PDB entry 2GV5 | X-ray diffraction, 3.00 A resolution | chains A and B of the 3 polymer chains in the assembly

# Chain A (and B)
Molecule: Cell division control protein 31
Organism: Saccharomyces cerevisiae
Notes: chain B of this document is another copy of the same molecule, construct and numbering; everything in this record applies to it too
Reference sequence: P06704 (CDC31_YEAST); residue numbers follow UniProt; this construct covers 1-161
Amino-acid sequence (161 residues; numbered 1 to 161; the number before each row is that of its first residue):
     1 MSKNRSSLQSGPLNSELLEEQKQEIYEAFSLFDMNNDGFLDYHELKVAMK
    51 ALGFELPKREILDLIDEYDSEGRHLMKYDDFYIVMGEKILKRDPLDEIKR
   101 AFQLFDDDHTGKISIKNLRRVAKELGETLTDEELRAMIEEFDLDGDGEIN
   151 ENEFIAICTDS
Disordered / not traced: 1-12 (chain B: 1-13)
Modified residues: Mse1 (selenomethionine); Mse34, Mse49, Mse76, Mse85, Mse137 (selenomethionine; parent Met)
Construct notes: modified residue (1, 34, 49, 76, 85, 137)
UniProt features mapped onto this chain:
  - binding site (Ca(2+)): D33, N35, D37, E44, D142, D144, D146, E148, E153
  - modified residue: T130 (Phosphothreonine)
What the authors report for this chain:
  - conformationally variable residues (order/disorder transition): S2 to P12
  - self-association interface (contacts with another copy of this molecule); pairs are residue here / residue on that copy: H43-E140 (salt bridge), K58-E139 (hydrogen bond), K58-D142 (hydrogen bond), L62-L143 (hydrophobic contact), F141-H43 (hydrophobic contact)
  - mutagenesis - F141A: abolished growth (citing earlier work)
  - mutagenesis - D142A: decreased growth (citing earlier work)
  - mutagenesis - H43A: decreased growth
  - mutagenesis - H43A/K46A, H43A/K58A: abolished growth

# Chain A / chain B interface
Contacting residue pairs (8):
  E139(A) with K58(B), salt bridge
  E140(A) with Y42(B); H43(B), salt bridge; K46(B), salt bridge
  F141(A) with H43(B)
  D142(A) with K58(B), salt bridge
  L143(A) with L62(B)
  S161(A) with R73(B)
Other interface residues (no listed pair), chain A (7 interface residues in all): D160
Other interface residues (no listed pair), chain B (7 interface residues in all): N35

# In short
Chain A and chain B each contribute 7 residues to their interface; the contacts include 4 salt bridges. Polar
pairs include E139(A)-K58(B), E140(A)-H43(B) and E140(A)-K46(B). UniProt lists 9 Ca2+-binding residues on
chain A. The paper reports that F141A, H43A/K46A and H43A/K58A of chain A abolish growth; conformational
variability at S2(A); 5 substitutions were tested in all.
Both chains are Cell division control protein 31 (Saccharomyces cerevisiae). Entry 2GV5 (crystal structure of
Sfi1p/Cdc31p complex) was determined by X-ray diffraction, deposited together with 2DOQ.
